Entry 8TRR (X-ray diffraction, 2.65 A resolution); this record covers chains B and E of the 5 polymer chains in the assembly.

== Chain B ==
Name: HLA class II histocompatibility antigen, DRB1 beta chain
Source organism: Homo sapiens
UniProt: P01911 (DRB1_HUMAN); residues 1-190 here correspond to UniProt positions 30-219 (UniProt number = residue number + 29)
Amino-acid sequence (190 residues; numbered 1 to 190; the number before each row is that of its first residue):
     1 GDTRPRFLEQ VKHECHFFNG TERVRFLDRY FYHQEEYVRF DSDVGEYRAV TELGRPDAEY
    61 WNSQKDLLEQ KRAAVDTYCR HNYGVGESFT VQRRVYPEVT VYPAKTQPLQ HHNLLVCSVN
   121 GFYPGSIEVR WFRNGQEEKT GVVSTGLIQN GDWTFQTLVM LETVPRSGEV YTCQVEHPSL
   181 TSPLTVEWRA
Disordered / not traced: 1, 105-112
Sequence notes: variant Glu9 (Trp38 in P01911), Val11 (Pro40 in P01911), His13 (Arg42 in P01911), His33 (Asn62 in P01911), Tyr37 (Ser66 in P01911), Tyr47 (Phe76 in P01911), Leu67 (Ile96 in P01911), Lys71 (Ala100 in P01911), Gly86 (Val115 in P01911), Tyr96 (Gln125 in P01911), Glu98 (Lys127 in P01911), Ala104 (Ser133 in P01911), Asn120 (Ser149 in P01911), Arg133 (Leu162 in P01911), Thr140 (Ala169 in P01911), Val142 (Met171 in P01911), Leu180 (Val209 in P01911)
Disulfides: Cys15-Cys79, Cys117-Cys173
Glycans and other covalent adducts: N-acetylglucosamine (NAG) linked to Asn19
UniProt features mapped onto this chain:
  - binding site (a peptide antigen): Asp57, Trp61, His81, Asn82, Arg93
  - glycosylation: Asn19 (N-linked (GlcNAc...) asparagine)

== Chain E ==
Name: A03 TCR beta chain
Source organism: Mus musculus
Amino-acid sequence (243 residues; row label = number of the first residue in the row; note: 13 numbers in that range are skipped by the numbering (no residue carries them; nothing is unmodelled there)):
     1 EAAVTQSPRS KVAVTGGKVT LSCHQTNNHD Y
    39 MYWYRQDTGH GLRLIHYSYV ADS
    66 TEKGDIP
    74 DGYKASRP
    83 SQENFSLILE LASLSQTAVY FCASSAVNSG NTLYFGEGSR LIVVEDLNKV FPPEVAVFEP
   143 SEAEISHTQK ATLVCLATGF FPDHVELSWW VNGKEVHSGV CTDPQPLKEQ PALNDSRYAL
   203 SSRLRVSATF WQNPRNHFRC QVQFYGLSEN DEWTQDRAKP VTQIVSAEAW GRAD
Disordered / not traced: 1
Disulfides: Cys23-Cys104, Cys157-Cys222

== How chain B and chain E interact ==
Pairs across the interface (4):
  Tyr60(B) with Asn110(E), hydrogen bond
  Gln64(B) with Asn110(E)
  Asp66(B) with Ser111(E)
  Leu67(B) with Asn110(E), hydrogen bond (backbone-backbone)
Other interface residues (no listed pair), chain B (6 interface residues in all): Trp61, Gln70
Other interface residues (no listed pair), chain E (5 interface residues in all): Val109, Gly112, Tyr116
Interface features reported in the paper:
  - hot spots on chain E (mutagenesis) - N110A: decreased binding to HLA-DR4

== Overview ==
Chain B and chain E form an interface of 6 and 5 residues respectively; the contacts include 2 hydrogen bonds.
Polar pairs include Tyr60(B)-Asn110(E) and Leu67(B)-Asn110(E). N-acetylglucosamine is covalently linked to
Asn19(B). From UniProt: 5 peptide antigen-binding residues on chain B. The paper reports that N110A of chain E
reduces binding to HLA-DR4.
Chain B is HLA class II histocompatibility antigen, DRB1 beta chain (Homo sapiens) and chain E is A03 TCR beta
chain (Mus musculus); the structure, T cell recognition of citrullinated vimentin peptide presented by
HLA-DR4, was determined by X-ray diffraction (same publication as 8TRL and 8TRQ).
